9J38 - chains A and E of the 8 polymer chains in the assembly; structure by electron microscopy, 2.40 A resolution.

== Chain A ==
Name: Potassium voltage-gated channel subfamily KQT member 5
Source organism: Homo sapiens
UniProt: Q9NR82 (KCNQ5_HUMAN); residue numbers follow UniProt; this construct covers 90-698
Chain sequence (610 residues; row label = number of the first residue in the row):
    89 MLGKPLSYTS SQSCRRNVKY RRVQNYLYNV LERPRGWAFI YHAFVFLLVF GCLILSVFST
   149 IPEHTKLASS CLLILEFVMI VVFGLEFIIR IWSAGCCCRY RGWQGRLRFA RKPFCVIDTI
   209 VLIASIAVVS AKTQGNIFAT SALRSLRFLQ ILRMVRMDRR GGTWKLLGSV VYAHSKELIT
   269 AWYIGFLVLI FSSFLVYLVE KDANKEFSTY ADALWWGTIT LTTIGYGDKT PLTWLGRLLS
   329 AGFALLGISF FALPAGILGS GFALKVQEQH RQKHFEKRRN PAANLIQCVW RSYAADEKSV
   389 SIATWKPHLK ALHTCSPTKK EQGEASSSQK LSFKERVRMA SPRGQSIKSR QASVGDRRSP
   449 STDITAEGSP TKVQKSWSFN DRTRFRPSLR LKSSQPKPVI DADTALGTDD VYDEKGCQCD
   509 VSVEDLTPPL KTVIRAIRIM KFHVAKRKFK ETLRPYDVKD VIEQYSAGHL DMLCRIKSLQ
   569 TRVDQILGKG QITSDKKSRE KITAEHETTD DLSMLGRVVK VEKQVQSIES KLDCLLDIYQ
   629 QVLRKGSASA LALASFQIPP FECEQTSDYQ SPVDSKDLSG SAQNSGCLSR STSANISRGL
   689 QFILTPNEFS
Unresolved in the structure: 89-102, 385-514, 577-698
Construct notes: initiating methionine (89)
Swiss-Prot annotation at these positions:
  - region (Interaction with CALM): Ala370 to Trp378, Val521 to Met528
  - binding site (a 1,2-diacyl-sn-glycero-3-phospho-(1D-myo-inositol-4,5-bisphosphate)): Arg248, Lys264, Lys361
  - modified residue: Ser447 (Phosphoserine)
  - natural variant: Val145 (V145G: In MRD46), Trp191 (W191G: In a colorectal cancer sample), Arg244 (R244C: In a colorectal cancer sample), Leu341 (L341I: In MRD46), Pro369 (P369R: In MRD46), Ser429 (S429I: In MRD46)

== Chain E ==
Name: Calmodulin-1
Source organism: Homo sapiens
UniProt: P0DP23 (CALM1_HUMAN); residues 1-149 here = UniProt positions 1-149
Chain sequence (149 residues; numbered 1 to 149; the number before each row is that of its first residue):
     1 MADQLTEEQI AEFKEAFSLF DKDGDGTITT KELGTVMRSL GQNPTEAELQ DMINEVDADG
    61 NGTIDFPEFL TMMARKMKDT DSEEEIREAF RVFDKDGNGY ISAAELRHVM TNLGEKLTDE
   121 EVDEMIREAD IDGDGQVNYE EFVQMMTAK
Unresolved in the structure: 1-5
Swiss-Prot annotation at these positions:
  - binding site (Ca(2+)): Asp21, Asp23, Asp25, Thr27, Glu32, Asp57, Asp59, Asn61, Thr63, Glu68, Asp94, Asp96, Asn98, Tyr100, Glu105, Asp130, Asp132, Asp134, Gln136, Glu141
  - modified residue: Ala2 (N-acetylalanine), Lys22 (N6-acetyllysine), Thr45 (Phosphothreonine), Ser82 (Phosphoserine), Lys95 (N6-acetyllysine), Tyr100 (Phosphotyrosine), Ser102 (Phosphoserine), Thr111 (Phosphothreonine), Lys116 (N6,N6,N6-trimethyllysine), Tyr139 (Phosphotyrosine)
  - cross-link: Lys22 (Glycyl lysine isopeptide (Lys-Gly) (interchain with G-Cter in SUMO2))
  - natural variant: Asn54 (N54I: In CPVT4), Phe90 (F90L: In LQT14), Asn98 (N98S: In CPVT4), Asp130 (D130G: In LQT14), Glu141 (E141G: In LQT14; E141V: In LQT14), Phe142 (F142L: In LQT14)

== How chain A and chain E interact ==
Residue-residue contacts (45; chain A residue first):
  Val106(A) - Gly133(E)
  Asn113(A) - Asn98(E)  hydrogen bond (side chain-backbone)
  Asn117(A) - Gly97(E)
  Asn117(A) - Asn98(E)
  Arg121(A) - Arg91(E)
  Arg121(A) - Gly97(E)
  Arg123(A) - Asp96(E)
  Cys186(A) - Glu140(E)
  Cys186(A) - Glu141(E)  hydrogen bond (side chain-backbone)
  Cys186(A) - Gln144(E)
  Arg366(A) - Glu88(E)  salt bridge
  Arg367(A) - Val92(E)  hydrogen bond (side chain-backbone)
  Arg367(A) - Phe93(E)
  Arg367(A) - Leu113(E)
  Ala370(A) - Ala89(E)
  Ala370(A) - Val92(E)  hydrophobic
  Ala370(A) - Phe93(E)  hydrophobic
  Ala371(A) - Phe93(E)
  Ala371(A) - Gly114(E)
  Leu373(A) - Ala89(E)  hydrophobic
  Ile374(A) - Phe93(E)  hydrophobic
  Ile374(A) - Met110(E)  hydrophobic
  Gln375(A) - Met110(E)
  Val377(A) - Ile86(E)  hydrophobic
  Val377(A) - Met146(E)  hydrophobic
  Trp378(A) - Glu121(E)
  Trp378(A) - Glu124(E)
  Trp378(A) - Met125(E)
  Arg379(A) - Leu117(E)
  Arg379(A) - Glu121(E)  salt bridge
  Val521(A) - Phe20(E)  hydrophobic
  Ile522(A) - Leu40(E)  hydrophobic
  Met528(A) - Met52(E)  hydrophobic
  Phe530(A) - Met77(E)  hydrophobic
  Phe530(A) - Ser82(E)
  Phe530(A) - Glu85(E)
  Phe530(A) - Ile86(E)  hydrophobic
  His531(A) - Met77(E)
  Val532(A) - Glu55(E)
  Lys534(A) - Glu85(E)
  Arg535(A) - Glu55(E)  salt bridge
  Arg535(A) - Met72(E)
  Phe537(A) - Glu88(E)
  Phe537(A) - Ala89(E)  hydrophobic
  Phe537(A) - Val92(E)  hydrophobic
Interface residues without a listed pair, chain A (35 interface residues in all): Cys185, Arg187, Arg189, Glu364, Asn372, Tyr381, Ala382, Pro517, Leu518, Ile527
Interface residues without a listed pair, chain E (39 interface residues in all): Glu15, Ala16, Asp79, Asp81, Phe90, Val109, Glu115, Glu128, Asn138, Met145

== Summary ==
35 residues of chain A and 39 residues of chain E are in contact; the contacts include 3 hydrogen bonds and 3
salt bridges. Polar contacts include Arg366(A)-Glu88(E), Arg379(A)-Glu121(E) and Arg535(A)-Glu55(E).
Here chain A is Potassium voltage-gated channel subfamily KQT member 5 and chain E is Calmodulin-1, both from
Homo sapiens. Entry 9J38 (human KCNQ5-CaM in apo state) was determined by electron microscopy, deposited
together with 9LIZ, 9LJ1 and 9LJ5.
